9L1X - chains H and J of the 12 polymer chains in the assembly; structure by electron microscopy, 2.69 A resolution.

== Chain H ==
Protein: Histone H2B type 1-J
Source organism: Homo sapiens
UniProtKB: P06899 (H2B1J_HUMAN); residues 1-125 here correspond to UniProt positions 2-126 (UniProt number = residue number + 1)
Amino-acid sequence (125 residues; each row starts with the number of its first residue):
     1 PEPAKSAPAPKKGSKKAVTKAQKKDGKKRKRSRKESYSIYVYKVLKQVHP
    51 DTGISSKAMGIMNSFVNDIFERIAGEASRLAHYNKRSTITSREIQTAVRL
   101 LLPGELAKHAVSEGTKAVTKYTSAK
Disordered / not traced: 1-30, 125
UniProt features mapped onto this chain:
  - modified residue: Pro1 (N-acetylproline), Glu2 (ADP-ribosyl glutamic acid), Lys5 (N6-(2-hydroxyisobutyryl)lysine), Ser6 (ADP-ribosylserine), Lys11 (N6-(beta-hydroxybutyryl)lysine), Lys12 (N6-(2-hydroxyisobutyryl)lysine), Ser14 (Phosphoserine), Lys15 (N6-acetyllysine), Lys16 (N6-(beta-hydroxybutyryl)lysine), Lys20 (N6-(2-hydroxyisobutyryl)lysine), Lys23 (N6-(2-hydroxyisobutyryl)lysine), Lys24 (N6-(2-hydroxyisobutyryl)lysine), Lys34 (N6-(2-hydroxyisobutyryl)lysine), Glu35 (PolyADP-ribosyl glutamic acid), Ser36 (Phosphoserine), Lys43 (N6-(2-hydroxyisobutyryl)lysine), Lys46 (N6-(2-hydroxyisobutyryl)lysine), Lys57 (N6,N6-dimethyllysine), Arg79 (Dimethylated arginine), Lys85 (N6,N6,N6-trimethyllysine) and 6 more in UniProt
  - glycosylation: Ser112 (O-linked (GlcNAc) serine)
  - cross-link (Glycyl lysine isopeptide (Lys-Gly)): Lys5 (interchain with G-Cter in SUMO2), Lys20 (interchain with G-Cter in SUMO2), Lys34 (interchain with G-Cter in ubiquitin), Lys120 (interchain with G-Cter in ubiquitin)

== Chain J ==
Molecule: 601 DNA
Source organism: Homo sapiens
Sequence (189 nucleotides; numbered -94 to 94; the number before each row is that of its first residue; numbers below 1 keep their minus sign (DA-94 is residue -94)):
   -94 ATCCGGGTGATGCCGGATGCCATCGAGAATCCCGGTGCCGAGGCCGCTCA
   -44 ATTGGTCGTAGACAGCTCTAGCACCGCTTAAACGCACGTACGCGCTGTCC
     6 CCCGCGTTTTAACCGCCAAGGGGATTACTCCCTAGTCTCCAGGCACGTGT
    56 CAGATATATACATCCGATTCCAGTGCCGGTGTCGCTGAT
Disordered / not traced: -94 to -78, 85-94

== How chain H and chain J interact ==
Residue-residue contacts (14; chain H residue first):
  Arg31(H) with DT30(J), phosphate contact
  Ser32(H) with DT30(J), phosphate contact
  Arg33(H) with DT-47(J), hydrogen bond to the base; DC-46(J), sugar contact
  Tyr42(H) with DG-53(J), hydrogen bond to the phosphate
  Gly53(H) with DG-53(J), phosphate contact
  Ile54(H) with DA-54(J), sugar contact; DG-53(J), phosphate contact
  Ser55(H) with DA-54(J), phosphate contact
  Ser56(H) with DA-54(J), hydrogen bond to the phosphate
  Arg86(H) with DG-34(J), phosphate contact; DA-33(J), salt bridge to the phosphate
  Ser87(H) with DG-34(J), hydrogen bond to the phosphate
  Thr88(H) with DG-34(J), hydrogen bond to the phosphate
Interface residues without a listed pair, chain H (12 interface residues in all): Lys85
Interface residues without a listed pair, chain J (10 interface residues in all): DG-52, DA-35, DT31

== Summary ==
Chain H and chain J form an interface of 12 and 10 residues respectively; the contacts include 5 hydrogen
bonds and 1 salt bridge. Polar pairs include Arg33(H)-DT-47(J), Tyr42(H)-DG-53(J) and Ser56(H)-DA-54(J).
Chain H is Histone H2B type 1-J and chain J is 601 DNA, both from Homo sapiens; the structure, hDEK-nucleosome
complex (conformation 1), was determined by electron microscopy (same publication as 9L22).
